6VQV - chains C and L of the 12 polymer chains in the assembly; structure by electron microscopy, 2.57 A resolution.

# Chain C
Name: CRISPR-associated protein Csy1
From: Pseudomonas aeruginosa
Reference sequence: Q02ML9 (CSY1_PSEAB); residue numbers follow UniProt; this construct covers 1-434
Sequence (434 residues; each row starts with the number of its first residue):
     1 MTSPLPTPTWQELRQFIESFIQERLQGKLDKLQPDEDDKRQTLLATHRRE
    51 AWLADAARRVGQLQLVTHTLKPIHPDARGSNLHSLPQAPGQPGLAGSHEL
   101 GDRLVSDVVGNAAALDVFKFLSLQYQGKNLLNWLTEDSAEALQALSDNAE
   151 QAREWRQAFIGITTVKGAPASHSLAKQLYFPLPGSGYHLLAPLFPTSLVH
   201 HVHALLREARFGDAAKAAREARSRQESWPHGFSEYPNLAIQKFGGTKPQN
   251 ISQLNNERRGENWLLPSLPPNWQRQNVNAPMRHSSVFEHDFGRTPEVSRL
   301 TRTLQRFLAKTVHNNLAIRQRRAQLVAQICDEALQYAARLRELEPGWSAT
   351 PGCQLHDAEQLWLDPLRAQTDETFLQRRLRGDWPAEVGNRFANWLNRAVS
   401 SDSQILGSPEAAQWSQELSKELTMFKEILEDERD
Unresolved in the structure: 1-12
Reported in the primary citation:
  - conformationally variable residues (loop rearrangement): Ser223 to Ser227

# Chain L
Molecule: CrRNA
From: Pseudomonas aeruginosa
Sequence (60 nucleotides; row label = number of the first residue in the row):
     1 CUAAGAAAUUCACGGCGGGCUUGAUGUCCGCGUCUACCUGGUUCACUGCC
    51 GUAUAGGCAG
Construct notes: conflict A53 (G1446 in 313291946)

# Interface between chain C and chain L
Residue-residue contacts - 23 pairs, chain C then chain L:
  Ile73(C) - A3(L)  base contact
  Ser173(C) - A4(L)  base contact
  Ser173(C) - G5(L)  hydrogen bond to the base
  Lys176(C) - A3(L)  phosphate contact
  Lys176(C) - A4(L)  salt bridge to the phosphate
  Lys176(C) - G5(L)  base contact
  Gln177(C) - A4(L)  hydrogen bond to the base
  Leu178(C) - U2(L)  phosphate contact
  Leu178(C) - A3(L)  sugar contact
  Leu178(C) - A4(L)  sugar contact
  Tyr179(C) - C1(L)  stacking on the base
  Tyr179(C) - U2(L)  hydrogen bond to the phosphate
  Phe180(C) - C1(L)  phosphate contact
  Pro181(C) - C1(L)  phosphate contact
  Tyr187(C) - C1(L)  phosphate contact
  Pro192(C) - A3(L)  base contact
  Leu193(C) - A3(L)  hydrogen bond to the base
  Glu372(C) - U43(L)  phosphate contact
  Phe374(C) - U39(L)  base contact
  Phe374(C) - U42(L)  phosphate contact
  Phe374(C) - U43(L)  sugar contact
  Gln376(C) - G41(L)  base contact
  Gln376(C) - U42(L)  hydrogen bond to the base
Other interface residues (no listed pair), chain C (20 interface residues in all): Leu174, Ala175, Phe194, Pro195, Leu375, Arg380
Other interface residues (no listed pair), chain L (10 interface residues in all): A6

# Overview
Chain C and chain L form an interface of 20 and 10 residues respectively, with 5 hydrogen bonds, 1 salt bridge
and 1 aromatic stacking contact. Polar pairs include Ser173(C)-G5(L), Gln177(C)-A4(L) and Leu193(C)-A3(L).
From the paper: conformational variability at Ser223(C).
Chain C is CRISPR-associated protein Csy1 and chain L is CrRNA, both from Pseudomonas aeruginosa; the
structure, Type I-F CRISPR-Csy complex with its inhibitor AcrF9, was determined by electron microscopy
together with 6VQW and 6VQX from the same study.
